7UR4 - chains C and H of the 9 polymer chains in the assembly; structure by electron microscopy, 3.34 A resolution.

# Chain C
Name: Fusion glycoprotein F0
Source organism: Human metapneumovirus
Reference sequence: H6X1Z1 (H6X1Z1_9MONO); numbering as in UniProt (aligned over 1-490)
Sequence (551 residues; numbered 1 to 551; the number before each row is that of its first residue):
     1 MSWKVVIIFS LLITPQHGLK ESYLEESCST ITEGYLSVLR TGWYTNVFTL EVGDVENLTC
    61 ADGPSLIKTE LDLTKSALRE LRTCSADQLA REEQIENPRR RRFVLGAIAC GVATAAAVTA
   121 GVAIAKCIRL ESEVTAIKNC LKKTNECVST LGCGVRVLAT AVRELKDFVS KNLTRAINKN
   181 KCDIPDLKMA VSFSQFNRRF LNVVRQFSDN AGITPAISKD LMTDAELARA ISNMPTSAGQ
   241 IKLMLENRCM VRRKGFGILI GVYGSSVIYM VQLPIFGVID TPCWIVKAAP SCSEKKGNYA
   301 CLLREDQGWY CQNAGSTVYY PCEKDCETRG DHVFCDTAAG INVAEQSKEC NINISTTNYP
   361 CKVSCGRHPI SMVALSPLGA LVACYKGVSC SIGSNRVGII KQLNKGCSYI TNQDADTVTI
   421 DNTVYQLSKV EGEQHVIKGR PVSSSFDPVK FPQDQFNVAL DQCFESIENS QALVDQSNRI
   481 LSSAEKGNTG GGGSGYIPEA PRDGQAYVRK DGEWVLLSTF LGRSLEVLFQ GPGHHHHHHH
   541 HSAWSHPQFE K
Unresolved in the structure: 1-18, 86-102, 467-551
Cystine bridges: Cys28-Cys407, Cys60-Cys182, Cys110-Cys322, Cys127-Cys153, Cys140-Cys147, Cys283-Cys311, Cys292-Cys301, Cys326-Cys335, Cys350-Cys361, Cys365-Cys463, Cys384-Cys390
Covalently attached groups: N-acetylglucosamine (NAG) linked to Asn57, Asn172, Asn353
Sequence notes: engineered mutation Cys84 (Val in H6X1Z1), Arg100 (Gln in H6X1Z1), Arg101 (Ser in H6X1Z1), Cys110 (Leu in H6X1Z1), Cys127 (Thr in H6X1Z1), Cys140 (Ala in H6X1Z1), Cys147 (Ala in H6X1Z1), Cys153 (Asn in H6X1Z1), Pro185 (Ala in H6X1Z1), Lys219 (Leu in H6X1Z1), Ile231 (Val in H6X1Z1), Cys249 (Ala in H6X1Z1), Cys322 (Asn in H6X1Z1), Cys365 (Thr in H6X1Z1), Gln453 (Glu in H6X1Z1), Cys463 (Val in H6X1Z1); expression tag (491-551)
From the paper describing this entry:
  - post-translational modification sites: Asn57, Asn172 (citing earlier work)

# Chain H
Name: MPV467 Fab Heavy chain
Source organism: Homo sapiens
Notes: antibody fragment or engineered binder
Sequence (223 residues; numbered 4 to 215 plus 11 insertion-coded residues; the number before each row is that of its first residue; a row labelled like 82A-82C holds insertion residues (82A, then the next letters in order)):
     4 LVQSGGGVVR PGTSLRVSCA AFDFNFRDYG MHWVRQAPGK GLEWVAGIW
   52A Y
    53 DGSNKDYADS VKGRFTISRD NSQNTLYLQM
82A-82C NSL
    83 RVEDTAVYYC ARDPRTHR
100A-100G EGALSHF
   101 DSWGQGTLVT VSSASTKGPS VFPLAPSSKS TSGGTAALGC LVKDYFPEPV TVSWNSGALT
   161 SGVHTFPAVL QSSGLYSLSS VVTVPSSSLG TQTYICNVNH KPSNTKVDKR VEPKS
Unresolved in the structure: 114-215
Cystine bridges: Cys22-Cys92

# Interface between chain C and chain H
Pairs across the interface (27):
  Tyr44(C) with Thr98(H), hydrogen bond; His99(H)
  Cys140(C) with Asn28(H), hydrogen bond
  Cys147(C) with Asn28(H), hydrogen bond; Tyr32(H)
  Val148(C) with Asp31(H); Tyr32(H), hydrogen bond (backbone-side chain); Pro96(H); Thr98(H)
  Ser149(C) with Asp31(H)
  Thr150(C) with Asp31(H), hydrogen bond
  Arg156(C) with Asp31(H), hydrogen bond (side chain-backbone); Trp52(H); Tyr52A(H); Arg97(H), hydrogen bond (side chain-backbone); Thr98(H), hydrogen bond (side chain-backbone); His99(H)
  Ser232(C) with Leu100D(H)
  Asn233(C) with Thr98(H); Leu100D(H)
  Met234(C) with Gly100B(H)
  Pro235(C) with His99(H); Glu100A(H); Gly100B(H)
  Thr236(C) with Ala100C(H)
  Ala238(C) with Ala100C(H)
  Ile241(C) with Ala100C(H), hydrophobic
Other interface residues (no listed pair), chain C (18 interface residues in all): Glu146, Val157, Leu158, Ser237
From the paper, about this interface:
  - pairs named by the authors: Arg156(C)-Asp31(H)
  - epitope / paratope residues, chain C: Arg156(C)
  - epitope / paratope residues, chain H: Asp31(H)

# In short
Chain C and chain H form an interface of 18 and 13 residues respectively, with 8 hydrogen bonds. Polar pairs
include Tyr44(C)-Thr98(H), Cys140(C)-Asn28(H) and Cys147(C)-Asn28(H). The paper describes a contact between
Arg156(C) and Asp31(H). N-acetylglucosamine is covalently linked to Asn57(C), Asn172(C) and Asn353(C). From
the paper: epitope/paratope residues Arg156(C) and Asp31(H); modification sites Asn57(C) and Asn172(C).
Here chain C is Fusion glycoprotein F0 (Human metapneumovirus) and chain H is MPV467 Fab Heavy chain (Homo
sapiens). Entry 7UR4 (Cryo-EM Structure of the Neutralizing Antibody MPV467 in Complex with Prefusion Human
Metapneumovirus F Glycoprotein) was determined by electron microscopy.
